Entry 8UCK (electron microscopy, 3.26 A resolution); this record covers chains a and h of the 10 polymer chains in the assembly.

Chain a:
Name: Cytochrome c oxidase subunit 1
From: Komagataella pastoris
UniProtKB: F2R0K8 (F2R0K8_KOMPC); residues 1-535 here = UniProt positions 1-535
Amino-acid sequence (535 residues; numbered 1 to 535; the number before each row is that of its first residue):
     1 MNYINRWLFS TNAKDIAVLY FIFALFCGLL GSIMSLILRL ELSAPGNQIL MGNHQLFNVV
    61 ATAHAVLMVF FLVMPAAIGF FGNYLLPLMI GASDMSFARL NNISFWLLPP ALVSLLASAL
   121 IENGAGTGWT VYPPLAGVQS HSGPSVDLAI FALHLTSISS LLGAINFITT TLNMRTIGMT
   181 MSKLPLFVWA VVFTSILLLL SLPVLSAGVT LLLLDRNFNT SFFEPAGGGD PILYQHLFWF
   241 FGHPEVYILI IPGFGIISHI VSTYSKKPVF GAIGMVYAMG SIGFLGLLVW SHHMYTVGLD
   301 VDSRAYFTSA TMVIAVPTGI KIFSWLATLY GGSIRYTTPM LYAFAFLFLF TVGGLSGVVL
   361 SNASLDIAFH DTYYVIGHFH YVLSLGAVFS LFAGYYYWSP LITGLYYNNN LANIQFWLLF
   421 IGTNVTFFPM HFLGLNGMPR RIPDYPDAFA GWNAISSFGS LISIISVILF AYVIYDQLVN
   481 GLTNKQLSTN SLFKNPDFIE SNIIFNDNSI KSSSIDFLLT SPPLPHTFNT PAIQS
Construct notes: conflict I4 (Met in F2R0K8), I16 (Met in F2R0K8), I22 (Met in F2R0K8), 34 further conflict positions vs the reference (F2R0K8) not listed
Ion coordination: Cu ion: H243, H293
Ligand contacts:
  - heme a (HEA), molecule 1: F21, A24, L25, G28, L29, S35, L38, R39, L42, F57, A61, H64, A65, M68, V69, L72, W129, Y373, I376, F379, H380, L383, S384, V388, L391, F392, Y395, T426, F427, M430, R440, R441, S463, V467, F470
  - heme a (HEA), molecule 2: W129, W239, H243, V246, Y247, I250, H292, H293, I314, A315, T318, G319, F323, F350, T351, G354, L355, G357, V358, L360, S361, D366, H370, V375, H378, F379, V382, L383, R440
  - phosphatidylethanolamine (PTY), molecule 1: S96, F97, A98, R99, L100, I103, I158, L162
  - phosphatidylethanolamine (PTY), molecule 2: F270, A327, Y330
  - phosphatidylethanolamine (PTY), molecule 3: Y336, F344, W417, F420, I421

Chain h:
Name: Cytochrome c oxidase subunit 8
From: Komagataella pastoris
UniProtKB: F2QRE4 (F2QRE4_KOMPC); residues 27-74 here = UniProt positions 27-74
Amino-acid sequence (48 residues; row label = number of the first residue in the row):
    27 DVGPYSNLPF KVKNRRVPYA VPHFLFFAIG MGIPFFACYV QLKRSGSI

How chain a and chain h interact:
Residue-residue contacts - 45 pairs, chain a then chain h:
  Y3(a) - P35(h)  hydrogen bond (side chain-backbone)
  R6(a) - S32(h)
  W7(a) - L34(h)
  W7(a) - P35(h)  hydrophobic
  I22(a) - P35(h)  hydrophobic
  I22(a) - F52(h)
  F26(a) - F52(h)  hydrophobic
  F26(a) - G56(h)
  L29(a) - F53(h)  hydrophobic
  L29(a) - M57(h)  hydrophobic
  L30(a) - G56(h)
  L30(a) - I59(h)  hydrophobic
  L30(a) - P60(h)
  I33(a) - M57(h)  hydrophobic
  I33(a) - P60(h)  hydrophobic
  I33(a) - F61(h)  hydrophobic
  M34(a) - P60(h)  hydrophobic
  I37(a) - P60(h)
  I37(a) - F61(h)  hydrophobic
  M51(a) - L68(h)  hydrophobic
  M51(a) - I74(h)
  N53(a) - S71(h)  hydrogen bond
  L56(a) - C64(h)
  L56(a) - Q67(h)
  L56(a) - L68(h)  hydrophobic
  A119(a) - Q67(h)  hydrogen bond (backbone-side chain)
  L120(a) - A63(h)  hydrophobic
  L120(a) - Q67(h)
  L120(a) - R70(h)  hydrogen bond (backbone-side chain)
  E122(a) - Q67(h)  hydrogen bond (backbone-side chain)
  E122(a) - R70(h)  hydrogen bond (backbone-side chain)
  N123(a) - Q67(h)  hydrogen bond (backbone-side chain)
  G124(a) - Q67(h)
  I402(a) - N33(h)  hydrogen bond (backbone-side chain)
  T403(a) - P30(h)
  L405(a) - Y31(h)  hydrophobic
  A471(a) - H49(h)
  A471(a) - F53(h)  hydrophobic
  Y475(a) - Y45(h)  hydrophobic
  Y475(a) - H49(h)
  L478(a) - Y31(h)  hydrogen bond (backbone-side chain)
  L478(a) - Y45(h)
  V479(a) - Y45(h)  hydrophobic
  L482(a) - Y31(h)
  P522(a) - G29(h)
Other interface residues (no listed pair), chain a (36 interface residues in all): V18, V60, Y84, L116, V467, I468, I474, L524, P525
Other interface residues (no listed pair), chain h (29 interface residues in all): V28, F36, V38, A46, I55, S73

Overview:
36 residues of chain a face 29 of chain h across their interface, with 9 hydrogen bonds. Among the polar pairs
are Y3(a)-P35(h), N53(a)-S71(h) and A119(a)-Q67(h). Bound to chain a: heme a and 3 copies of
phosphatidylethanolamine. H243(a) and H293(a) coordinate a Cu ion ion.
Here chain a is Cytochrome c oxidase subunit 1 and chain h is Cytochrome c oxidase subunit 8, both from
Komagataella pastoris. Entry 8UCK (Komagataella pastoris Cytochrome c oxidase (9 subunits) in complex with
human VMAT2) was determined by electron microscopy.
